PDB entry 7XR0 | X-ray diffraction, 2.70 A resolution | chains B and C of the 6 polymer chains in the assembly

# Chain B
Name: Tubulin beta chain
From: Sus scrofa
Reference sequence: A0A287AGU7 (A0A287AGU7_PIG); residue numbers follow UniProt; this construct covers 1-445
Sequence (445 residues; numbered 1 to 445; the number before each row is that of its first residue):
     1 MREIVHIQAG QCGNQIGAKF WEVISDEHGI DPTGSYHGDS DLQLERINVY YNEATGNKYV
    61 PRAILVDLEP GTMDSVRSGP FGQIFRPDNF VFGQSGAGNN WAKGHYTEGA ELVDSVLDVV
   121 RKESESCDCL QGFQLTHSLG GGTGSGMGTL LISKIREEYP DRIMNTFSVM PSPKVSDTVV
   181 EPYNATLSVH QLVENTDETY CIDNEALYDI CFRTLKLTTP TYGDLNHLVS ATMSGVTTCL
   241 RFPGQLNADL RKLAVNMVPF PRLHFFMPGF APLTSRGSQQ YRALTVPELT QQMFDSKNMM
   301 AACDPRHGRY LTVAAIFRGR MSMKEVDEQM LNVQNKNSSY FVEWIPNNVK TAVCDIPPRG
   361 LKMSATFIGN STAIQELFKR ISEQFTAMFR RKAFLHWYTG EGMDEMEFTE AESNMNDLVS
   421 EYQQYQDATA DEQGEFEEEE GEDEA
Not modelled in the structure: 1, 277-279, 429-445
Small-molecule neighbours:
  - GDP (guanosine-5'-diphosphate): Gly10, Gln11, Cys12, Gln15, Ile16, Asp67, Asn99, Ser138, Gly140, Gly141, Gly142, Thr143, Gly144, Ser145, Val169, Pro171, Val175, Asp177, Glu181, Asn204, Leu207, Tyr222, Leu225, Asn226
  - GWC (2-chloranyl-5-fluoranyl-N-(4-methoxyphenyl)-N-methyl-quinazolin-4-amine): Cys239, Leu240, Leu246, Ala248, Asp249, Lys252, Leu253, Asn256, Met257, Val313, Ala314, Ala315, Ile316, Asn347, Asn348, Lys350, Thr351, Ala352

# Chain C
Name: Tubulin alpha-1B chain
From: Sus scrofa
Reference sequence: Q2XVP4 (TBA1B_PIG); numbering as in UniProt (aligned over 1-450)
Sequence (450 residues; each row starts with the number of its first residue):
     1 MRECISIHVG QAGVQIGNAC WELYCLEHGI QPDGQMPSDK TIGGGDDSFN TFFSETGAGK
    61 HVPRAVFVDL EPTVIDEVRT GTYRQLFHPE QLITGKEDAA NNYARGHYTI GKEIIDLVLD
   121 RIRKLADQCT GLQGFLVFHS FGGGTGSGFT SLLMERLSVD YGKKSKLEFS IYPAPQVSTA
   181 VVEPYNSILT THTTLEHSDC AFMVDNEAIY DICRRNLDIE RPTYTNLNRL ISQIVSSITA
   241 SLRFDGALNV DLTEFQTNLV PYPRIHFPLA TYAPVISAEK AYHEQLSVAE ITNACFEPAN
   301 QMVKCDPRHG KYMACCLLYR GDVVPKDVNA AIATIKTKRS IQFVDWCPTG FKVGINYQPP
   361 TVVPGGDLAK VQRAVCMLSN TTAIAEAWAR LDHKFDLMYA KRAFVHWYVG EGMEEGEFSE
   421 AREDMAALEK DYEEVGVDSV EGEGEEEGEE
Not modelled in the structure: 441-450
Metal / ion sites: Ca2+: Asp39, Thr41, Gly44, Glu55
Small-molecule neighbours:
  - GTP (guanosine-5'-triphosphate): Gly10, Gln11, Ala12, Gln15, Ile16, Asp69, Asp98, Ala99, Ala100, Asn101, Ser140, Gly142, Gly143, Gly144, Thr145, Gly146, Ile171, Pro173, Val177, Ser178, Thr179, Glu183, Asn206, Tyr224, Leu227, Asn228, Ile231
  - GWC (2-chloranyl-5-fluoranyl-N-(4-methoxyphenyl)-N-methyl-quinazolin-4-amine): Thr179, Ala180, Val181
Swiss-Prot annotation at these positions:
  - motif: Met1 to Cys4 (MREC motif)
  - active site: Glu254
  - binding site (GTP): Gly10, Gln11, Ala12, Gln15, Glu71, Ala99, Ser140, Gly143, Gly144, Thr145, Gly146, Thr179, Glu183, Asn206, Tyr224, Asn228, Leu252
  - binding site (Mg(2+)): Glu71
  - modified residue: Lys40 (N6,N6,N6-trimethyllysine), Ser48 (Phosphoserine), Ser232 (Phosphoserine), Tyr282 (3'-nitrotyrosine), Arg339 (Omega-N-methylarginine), Ser439 (Phosphoserine), Glu443 (5-glutamyl polyglutamate), Glu445 (5-glutamyl polyglutamate)
  - cross-link (Glycyl lysine isopeptide (Lys-Gly)): Lys326 (interchain with G-Cter in ubiquitin), Lys370 (interchain with G-Cter in ubiquitin)

# Interface between chain B and chain C
Contacting residue pairs - 37 pairs, chain B then chain C:
  Ser95(B) - Arg2(C)  hydrogen bond (backbone-side chain)
  Asn99(B) - Glu254(C)  hydrogen bond
  Asp177(B) - Lys352(C)  hydrogen bond (backbone-side chain)
  Thr178(B) - Glu254(C)
  Thr178(B) - Asn258(C)
  Val179(B) - Asn258(C)  hydrogen bond (backbone-side chain)
  Val179(B) - Pro348(C)  hydrophobic
  Val180(B) - Thr257(C)
  Thr219(B) - Lys326(C)
  Thr219(B) - Asn329(C)
  Ala387(B) - Trp346(C)
  Met388(B) - Trp346(C)
  Arg390(B) - Asp345(C)  salt bridge
  Arg390(B) - Ser439(C)  hydrogen bond
  Arg391(B) - Tyr262(C)  hydrogen bond (backbone-side chain)
  Arg391(B) - Asp345(C)  salt bridge
  Arg391(B) - Trp346(C)
  Arg391(B) - Glu434(C)  hydrogen bond (side chain-backbone)
  Arg391(B) - Val435(C)
  Arg391(B) - Val437(C)  hydrogen bond (side chain-backbone)
  Arg391(B) - Asp438(C)
  Arg391(B) - Ser439(C)  hydrogen bond
  Lys392(B) - Tyr262(C)
  Ala393(B) - Pro261(C)
  Ala393(B) - Tyr262(C)
  Ala393(B) - Trp346(C)  hydrophobic
  Phe394(B) - Thr257(C)
  Phe394(B) - Asn258(C)
  Phe394(B) - Val260(C)
  Phe394(B) - Pro261(C)  hydrogen bond (backbone-backbone)
  His396(B) - Val260(C)  hydrogen bond (side chain-backbone)
  His396(B) - Pro261(C)
  His396(B) - Tyr262(C)
  His396(B) - Pro263(C)
  Trp397(B) - Gln256(C)
  Trp397(B) - Thr257(C)  hydrogen bond (side chain-backbone)
  Trp397(B) - Val260(C)
Other interface residues (no listed pair), chain B (17 interface residues in all): Gly98
Other interface residues (no listed pair), chain C (22 interface residues in all): Pro325, Cys347

# Overview
17 residues of chain B and 22 residues of chain C are in contact, with 12 hydrogen bonds and 2 salt bridges.
Polar contacts include Arg390(B)-Asp345(C), Arg391(B)-Asp345(C) and Ser95(B)-Arg2(C). Bound to chain B: GDP
and compound GWC. Chain C binds GTP and compound GWC.
Here chain B is Tubulin beta chain and chain C is Tubulin alpha-1B chain, both from Sus scrofa. Entry 7XR0
(Crystal structure of T2R-TTL-27a complex) was determined by X-ray diffraction.
